Entry 6XSK (electron microscopy, 3.85 A resolution); this record covers chains A and C of the 12 polymer chains in the assembly.

# Chain A (and C)
Protein: Hemagglutinin HA1 chain
Organism: Influenza A virus (A/Solomon Islands/3/2006(H1N1))
Notes: chain C of this document is another copy of the same molecule, construct and numbering; everything in this record applies to it too
UniProt: A7Y8I1 (A7Y8I1_9INFA); the construct lacks a stretch of the UniProt sequence, so the offset changes along the chain: -6 to 54 = UniProt 1-61; 55-83 = UniProt 63-91; 84-95 = UniProt 93-104; 96-125 = UniProt 106-135; 2 more segments
Sequence (343 residues; each row starts with the number of its first residue; a row labelled like 125A-125C holds insertion residues (125A, then the next letters in order); numbers below 1 keep their minus sign (Met-6 is residue -6)):
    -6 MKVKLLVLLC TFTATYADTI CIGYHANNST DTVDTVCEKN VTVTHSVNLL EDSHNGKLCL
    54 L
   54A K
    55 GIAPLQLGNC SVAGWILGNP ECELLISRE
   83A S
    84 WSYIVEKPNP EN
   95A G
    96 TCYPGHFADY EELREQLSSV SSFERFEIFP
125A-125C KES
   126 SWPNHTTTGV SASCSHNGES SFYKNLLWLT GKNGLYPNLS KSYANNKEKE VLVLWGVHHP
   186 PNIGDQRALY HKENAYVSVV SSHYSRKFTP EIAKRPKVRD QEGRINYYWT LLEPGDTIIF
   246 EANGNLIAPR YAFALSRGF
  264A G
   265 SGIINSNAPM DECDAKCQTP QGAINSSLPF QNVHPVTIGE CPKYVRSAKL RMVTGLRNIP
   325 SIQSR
Not modelled in the structure: -6 to 10, 326-329
Sequence notes: conflict Cys30 (Leu37 in A7Y8I1)
Disulfide bonds: Cys52-Cys277, Cys64-Cys76, Cys97-Cys139, Cys281-Cys305
Glycans and other covalent adducts: N-acetylglucosamine (NAG) linked to Asn21, Asn33, Asn63, Asn95, Asn129, Asn163, Asn289

# How chain A and chain C interact
Contacting residue pairs (5; chain A residue first):
  Val205(A) with Glu216(C)
  His208(A) with His101(C), hydrogen bond (backbone-side chain)
  Ser210(A) with Glu216(C), hydrogen bond
  Thr242(A) with Pro221(C)
  Ile244(A) with Lys219(C)
Also at the interface, not in a pair above, chain A (10 interface residues in all): Ser203, Ser206, Ser207, Arg211, Lys212
Also at the interface, not in a pair above, chain C (6 interface residues in all): Ala218, Arg220

# Overview
10 residues of chain A face 6 of chain C across their interface, with 2 hydrogen bonds. Polar contacts include
His208(A)-His101(C) and Ser210(A)-Glu216(C). N-acetylglucosamine is covalently linked to Asn21(A), Asn33(A),
Asn63(A), Asn95(A), Asn129(A) and Asn163(A) and 1 more.
Chain A and chain C are both Hemagglutinin HA1 chain (Influenza A virus (A/Solomon Islands/3/2006(H1N1))); the
structure, Cryo-EM Structure of Vaccine-Elicited Rhesus Antibody 789-203-3C12 in Complex with Stabilized SI06
(A/Solomon Islands/3/06) Influenza Hemagglutinin ..., was determined by electron microscopy.
